PDB entry 5UIQ | X-ray diffraction, 2.64 A resolution | chain A

== Chain A ==
Protein: Interleukin-1 receptor-associated kinase 4
Source organism: Homo sapiens
Notes: EC 2.7.11.1
Reference sequence: Q9NWZ3 (IRAK4_HUMAN); residues 154-460 here = UniProt positions 154-460
Amino-acid sequence (323 residues; numbered 138 to 460; the number before each row is that of its first residue):
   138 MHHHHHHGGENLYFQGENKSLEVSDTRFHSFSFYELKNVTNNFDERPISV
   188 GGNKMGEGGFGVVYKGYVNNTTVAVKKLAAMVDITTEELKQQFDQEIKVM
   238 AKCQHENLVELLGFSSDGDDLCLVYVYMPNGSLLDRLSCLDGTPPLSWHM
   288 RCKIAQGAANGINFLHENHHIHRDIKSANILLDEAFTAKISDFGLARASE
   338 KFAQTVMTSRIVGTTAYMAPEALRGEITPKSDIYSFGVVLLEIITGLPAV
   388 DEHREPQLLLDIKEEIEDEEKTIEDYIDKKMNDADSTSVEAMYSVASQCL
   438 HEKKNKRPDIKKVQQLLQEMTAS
Disordered / not traced: 138-163, 185-190, 206-207, 218-226, 255-258, 337-340, 460
Construct notes: initiating methionine (138); expression tag (139-153)
Modified / non-standard residues: Thr342 (phosphothreonine; TPO); Thr345 (phosphothreonine; TPO); Ser346 (phosphoserine; SEP)
Small-molecule neighbours: 8BV (2-[(propan-2-yl)oxy]benzamide): Met192, Gly193, Val200, Ala211, Lys213, Val246, Tyr262, Val263, Tyr264, Met265, Leu318, Ser328

== In short ==
Bound to chain A: compound 8BV.
Chain A is Interleukin-1 receptor-associated kinase 4 (Homo sapiens); the structure, Crystal structure of
IRAK4 in complex with compound 9, was determined by X-ray diffraction, deposited together with 5UIR, 5UIS,
5UIT and 5UIU.
